PDB entry 7EIZ | electron microscopy, 3.78 A resolution | chains A and G of the 11 polymer chains in the assembly

# Chain A
Molecule: RNA-directed RNA polymerase
From: Severe acute respiratory syndrome coronavirus 2
Notes: EC 2.7.7.48
UniProtKB: P0DTD1 (R1AB_SARS2); residues 1-929 here correspond to UniProt positions 4393-5321 (UniProt number = residue number + 4392)
Amino-acid sequence (929 residues; numbered 1 to 929; the number before each row is that of its first residue):
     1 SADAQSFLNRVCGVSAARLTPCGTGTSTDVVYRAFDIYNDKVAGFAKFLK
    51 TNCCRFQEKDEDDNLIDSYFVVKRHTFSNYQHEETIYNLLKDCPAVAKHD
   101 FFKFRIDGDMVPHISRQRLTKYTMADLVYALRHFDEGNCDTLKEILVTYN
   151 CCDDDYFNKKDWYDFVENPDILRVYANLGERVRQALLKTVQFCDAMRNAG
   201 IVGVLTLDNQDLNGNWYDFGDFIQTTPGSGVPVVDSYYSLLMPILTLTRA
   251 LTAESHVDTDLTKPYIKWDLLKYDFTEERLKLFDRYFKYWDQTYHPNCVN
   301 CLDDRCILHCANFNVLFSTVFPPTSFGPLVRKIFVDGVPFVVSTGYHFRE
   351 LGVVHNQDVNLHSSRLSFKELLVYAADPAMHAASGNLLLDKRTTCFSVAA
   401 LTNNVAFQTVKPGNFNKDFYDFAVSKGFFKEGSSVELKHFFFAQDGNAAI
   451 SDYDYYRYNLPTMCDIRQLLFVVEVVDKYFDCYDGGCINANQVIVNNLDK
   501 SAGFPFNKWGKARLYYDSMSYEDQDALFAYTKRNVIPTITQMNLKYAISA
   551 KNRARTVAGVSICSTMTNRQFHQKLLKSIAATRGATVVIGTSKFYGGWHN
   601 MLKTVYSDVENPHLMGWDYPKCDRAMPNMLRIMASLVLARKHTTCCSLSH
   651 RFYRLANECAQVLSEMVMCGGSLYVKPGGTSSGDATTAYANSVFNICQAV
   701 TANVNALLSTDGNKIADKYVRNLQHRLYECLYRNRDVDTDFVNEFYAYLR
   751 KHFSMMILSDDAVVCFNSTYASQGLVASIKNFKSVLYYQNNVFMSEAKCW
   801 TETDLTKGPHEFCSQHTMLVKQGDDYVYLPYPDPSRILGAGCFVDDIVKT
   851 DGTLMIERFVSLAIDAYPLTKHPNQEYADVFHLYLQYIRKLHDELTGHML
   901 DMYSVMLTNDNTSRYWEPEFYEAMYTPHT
Disordered / not traced: 1-3
Ion coordination: Zn2+ site 1: His295, Cys301, Cys306, Cys310; Zn2+ site 2: Cys487, His642, Cys645, Cys646
UniProt features mapped onto this chain:
  - region: Lys545 to Arg555 (Interaction with RMP Remdesivir), Thr582 to Pro620 (RdRp Palm N-ter)
  - active site: Ser759, Asp760, Asp761
  - binding site (Mn(2+)): Asn209, Asp218
  - binding site (Zn(2+)): His295, Cys301, Cys306, Cys310, Cys487, His642, Cys645, Cys646

# Chain G
Molecule: Non-structural protein 9
From: Severe acute respiratory syndrome coronavirus 2
UniProtKB: P0DTD1 (R1AB_SARS2); residues 1-113 here correspond to UniProt positions 4141-4253 (UniProt number = residue number + 4140)
Amino-acid sequence (113 residues; row label = number of the first residue in the row):
     1 NNELSPVALRQMSCAAGTTQTACTDDNALAYYNTTKGGRFVLALLSDLQD
    51 LKWARFPKSDGTGTIYTELEPPCRFVTDTPKGPKVKYLYFIKGLNNLNRG
   101 MVLGSLAATVRLQ
UniProt features mapped onto this chain:
  - site: Gln113 (Cleavage)

# Interface between chain A and chain G
Pairs across the interface (23; chain A residue first):
  Asp36(A) - Asn2(G)
  Ile37(A) - Asn1(G)
  Ile37(A) - Asn2(G)
  Tyr38(A) - Asn2(G)  hydrogen bond (backbone-side chain)
  Tyr38(A) - Glu3(G)
  Tyr38(A) - Leu4(G)
  Asp40(A) - Pro6(G)
  Thr206(A) - Asn2(G)
  Asn209(A) - Asn1(G)
  Asp218(A) - Asn1(G)  hydrogen bond
  Asp221(A) - Asn2(G)
  Asp221(A) - Leu4(G)
  Ile223(A) - Gly104(G)
  Thr225(A) - Leu103(G)
  Pro232(A) - Asn96(G)
  Val233(A) - Leu97(G)  hydrophobic
  Tyr289(A) - Asn96(G)
  Arg726(A) - Lys36(G)
  Arg733(A) - Leu4(G)  hydrogen bond (side chain-backbone)
  Arg733(A) - Leu97(G)
  Arg735(A) - Asn95(G)
  Asp738(A) - Lys36(G)  salt bridge
  Asp740(A) - Lys36(G)
Also at the interface, not in a pair above, chain A (27 interface residues in all): Asn39, Val202, Val204, Asp208, Gln224, Thr226, Ser229, Val231, Asp291
Also at the interface, not in a pair above, chain G (16 interface residues in all): Ser5, Cys73, Arg74, Gly100, Ala107

# In short
27 residues of chain A face 16 of chain G across their interface; the contacts include 3 hydrogen bonds and 1
salt bridge. Polar pairs include Asp738(A)-Lys36(G), Tyr38(A)-Asn2(G) and Asp218(A)-Asn1(G).
Here chain A is RNA-directed RNA polymerase and chain G is Non-structural protein 9, both from Severe acute
respiratory syndrome coronavirus 2. Entry 7EIZ (Coupling of N7-methyltransferase and 3'-5' exoribonuclease
with SARS-CoV-2 polymerase reveals mechanisms for capping and proofreading) was determined by electron
microscopy together with 7EGQ from the same study.
